PDB entry 3WI5 | X-ray diffraction, 2.40 A resolution | chain A

Chain A:
Name: Major outer membrane protein P.IB
Organism: Neisseria meningitidis
UniProt: P30690 (OMPB1_NEIMB); residues 2-313 here correspond to UniProt positions 20-331 (UniProt number = residue number + 18)
Amino-acid sequence (312 residues; each row starts with the number of its first residue):
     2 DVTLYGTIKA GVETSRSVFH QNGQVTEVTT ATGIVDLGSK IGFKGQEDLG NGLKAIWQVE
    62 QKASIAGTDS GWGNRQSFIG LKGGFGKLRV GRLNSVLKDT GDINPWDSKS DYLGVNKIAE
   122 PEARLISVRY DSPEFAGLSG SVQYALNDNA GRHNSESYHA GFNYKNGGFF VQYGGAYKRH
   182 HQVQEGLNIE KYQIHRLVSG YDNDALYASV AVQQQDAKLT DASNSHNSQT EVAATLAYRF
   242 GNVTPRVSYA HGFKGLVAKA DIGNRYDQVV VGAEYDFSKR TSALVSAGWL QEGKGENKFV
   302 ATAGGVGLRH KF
Sequence notes: engineered mutation A259 (Asp277 in P30690), K260 (Asp278 in P30690), R266 (Glu284 in P30690)
Ligand contacts: citrate anion (FLC): G39, K63, R76, K99, R125

Overview:
Ligands of chain A: citrate anion.
Chain A is Major outer membrane protein P.IB (Neisseria meningitidis); the structure, Crystal structure of the
Loop 7 mutant PorB from Neisseria meningitidis serogroup B, was determined by X-ray diffraction together with
3WI4 from the same study.
